Entry 8GA8 (electron microscopy, 3.50 A resolution); this record covers chains H and J of the 10 polymer chains in the assembly.

# Chain H
Protein: Transcriptional regulatory protein SDS3
Organism: Saccharomyces cerevisiae
Reference sequence: P40505 (SDS3_YEAST); residue numbers follow UniProt; this construct covers 1-327
Sequence (327 residues; each row starts with the number of its first residue):
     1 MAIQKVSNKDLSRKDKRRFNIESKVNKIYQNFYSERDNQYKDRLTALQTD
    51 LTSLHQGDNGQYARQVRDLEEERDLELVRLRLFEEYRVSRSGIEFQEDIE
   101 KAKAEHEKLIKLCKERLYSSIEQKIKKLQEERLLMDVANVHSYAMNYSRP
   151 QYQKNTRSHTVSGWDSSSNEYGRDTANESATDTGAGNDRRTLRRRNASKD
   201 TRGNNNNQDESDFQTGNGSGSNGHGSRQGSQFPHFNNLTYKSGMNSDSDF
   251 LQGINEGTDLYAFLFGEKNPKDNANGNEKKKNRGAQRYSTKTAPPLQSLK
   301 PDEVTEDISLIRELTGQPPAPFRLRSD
Unresolved in the structure: 1-10, 118-290
UniProt features mapped onto this chain:
  - modified residue (Phosphoserine): Ser166, Ser211

# Chain J
Protein: Transcriptional regulatory protein SAP30
Organism: Saccharomyces cerevisiae
Reference sequence: P38429 (SAP30_YEAST); numbering as in UniProt (aligned over 1-201)
Sequence (201 residues; row label = number of the first residue in the row):
     1 MARPVNTNAETESRGRPTQGGGYASNNNGSCNNNNGSNNNNNNNNNNNNN
    51 SNNSNNNNGPTSSGRTNGKQRLTAAQQQYIKNLIETHITDNHPDLRPKSH
   101 PMDFEEYTDAFLRRYKDHFQLDVPDNLTLQGYLLGSKLGAKTYSYKRNTQ
   151 GQHDKRIHKRDLANVVRRHFDEHSIKETDCIPQFIYKVKNQKKKFKMEFR
   201 G
Unresolved in the structure: 1-103, 194-201

# Chain H / chain J interface
Residue-residue contacts (37; chain H residue first):
  Arg17(H) - Thr178(J)
  Lys24(H) - Pro182(J)
  Val25(H) - Pro182(J)  hydrophobic
  Ile28(H) - Pro182(J)
  Ile28(H) - Gln183(J)
  Ile28(H) - Tyr186(J)  hydrophobic
  Tyr29(H) - Tyr186(J)
  Phe32(H) - Tyr186(J)
  Arg64(H) - Arg113(J)
  Arg64(H) - Asp117(J)  salt bridge
  Arg64(H) - Asp125(J)
  Arg64(H) - Arg156(J)
  Arg67(H) - Arg147(J)
  Arg67(H) - Asn148(J)
  Arg67(H) - Asp154(J)  hydrogen bond (side chain-backbone)
  Arg67(H) - Arg156(J)
  Asp68(H) - Thr128(J)  hydrogen bond
  Asp68(H) - Gln130(J)  hydrogen bond
  Glu70(H) - Tyr143(J)
  Glu70(H) - Ser144(J)  hydrogen bond (backbone-side chain)
  Glu71(H) - Leu127(J)
  Glu71(H) - Thr128(J)  hydrogen bond
  Glu71(H) - Gln130(J)
  Glu71(H) - Gly131(J)
  Glu71(H) - Ser144(J)
  Glu71(H) - Arg156(J)  salt bridge
  Glu72(H) - Gln130(J)  hydrogen bond (backbone-side chain)
  Asp74(H) - Leu134(J)
  Asp74(H) - Thr142(J)  hydrogen bond
  Asp74(H) - Tyr143(J)  hydrogen bond (side chain-backbone)
  Asp74(H) - Ser144(J)  hydrogen bond
  Leu75(H) - Gln130(J)
  Leu75(H) - Leu134(J)
  Val78(H) - Gly139(J)
  Val78(H) - Thr142(J)
  Arg81(H) - Leu138(J)
  Leu82(H) - Leu138(J)  hydrophobic
Also at the interface, not in a pair above, chain H (19 interface residues in all): Ile21, Gln61
Also at the interface, not in a pair above, chain J (25 interface residues in all): Leu133, Ile181, Ile185, Lys189

# In short
19 residues of chain H and 25 residues of chain J are in contact; the contacts include 9 hydrogen bonds and 2
salt bridges. Among the polar pairs are Arg64(H)-Asp117(J), Glu71(H)-Arg156(J) and Arg67(H)-Asp154(J).
Chain H is Transcriptional regulatory protein SDS3 and chain J is Transcriptional regulatory protein SAP30,
both from Saccharomyces cerevisiae; the structure, Structure of the yeast (HDAC) Rpd3L complex, was determined
by electron microscopy.
